Entry 3JA8 (electron microscopy, 3.80 A resolution); this record covers chains 6 and 7 of the 6 polymer chains in the assembly.

Chain 6:
Protein: Minichromosome Maintenance 6
Source organism: Saccharomyces cerevisiae S288c
Notes: EC 3.6.4.12
UniProt: P53091 (MCM6_YEAST); numbering as in UniProt (aligned over 1-1017)
Sequence (1017 residues; row label = number of the first residue in the row):
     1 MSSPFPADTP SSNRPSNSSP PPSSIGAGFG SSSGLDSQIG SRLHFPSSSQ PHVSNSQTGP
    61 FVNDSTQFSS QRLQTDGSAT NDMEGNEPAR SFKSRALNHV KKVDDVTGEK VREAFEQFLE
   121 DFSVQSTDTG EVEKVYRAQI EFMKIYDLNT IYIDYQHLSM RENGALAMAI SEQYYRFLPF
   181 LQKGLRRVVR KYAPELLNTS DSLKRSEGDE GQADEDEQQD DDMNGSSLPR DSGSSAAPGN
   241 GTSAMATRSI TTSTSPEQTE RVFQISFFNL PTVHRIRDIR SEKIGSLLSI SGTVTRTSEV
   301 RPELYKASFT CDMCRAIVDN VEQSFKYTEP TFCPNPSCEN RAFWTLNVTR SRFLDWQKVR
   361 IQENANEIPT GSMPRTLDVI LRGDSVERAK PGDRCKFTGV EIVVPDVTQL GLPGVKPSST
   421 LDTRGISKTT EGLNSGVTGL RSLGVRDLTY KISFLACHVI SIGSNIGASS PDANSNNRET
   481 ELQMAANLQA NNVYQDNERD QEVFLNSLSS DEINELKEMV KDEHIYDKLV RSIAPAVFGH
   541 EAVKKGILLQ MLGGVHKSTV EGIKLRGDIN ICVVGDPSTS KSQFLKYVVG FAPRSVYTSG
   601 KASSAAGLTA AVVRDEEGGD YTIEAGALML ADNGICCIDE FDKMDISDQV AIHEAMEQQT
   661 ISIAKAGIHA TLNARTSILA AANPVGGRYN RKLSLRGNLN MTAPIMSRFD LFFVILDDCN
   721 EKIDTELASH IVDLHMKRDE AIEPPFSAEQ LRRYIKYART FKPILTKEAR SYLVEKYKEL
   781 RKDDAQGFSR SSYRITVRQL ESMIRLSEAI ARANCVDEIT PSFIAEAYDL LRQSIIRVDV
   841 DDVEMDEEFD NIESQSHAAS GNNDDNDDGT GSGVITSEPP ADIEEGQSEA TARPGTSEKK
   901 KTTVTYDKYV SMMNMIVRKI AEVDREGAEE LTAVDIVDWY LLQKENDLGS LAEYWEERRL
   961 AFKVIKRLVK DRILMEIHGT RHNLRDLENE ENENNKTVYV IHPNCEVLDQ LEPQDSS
Unresolved in the structure: 1-102, 195-259, 430-440, 464-509, 841-1017
Ligand contacts: ADP (adenosine-5'-diphosphate): Ala536, Val537, Phe538, Pro577, Ser578, Thr579, Ser580, Lys581, Ser582, Gln583, Asn683, Leu727, Leu734
Curated features (UniProtKB/Swiss-Prot):
  - motif: Ser707 to Asp710 (Arginine finger)
  - binding site (ATP): Gly575 to Ser582
  - modified residue: Ser78 (Phosphoserine), Ser249 (Phosphoserine), Ser372 (Phosphoserine), Thr766 (Phosphothreonine)

Chain 7:
Protein: Minichromosome Maintenance 7
Source organism: Saccharomyces cerevisiae S288c
Notes: EC 3.6.4.12
UniProt: P38132 (MCM7_YEAST); residues 1-845 here = UniProt positions 1-845
Sequence (845 residues; each row starts with the number of its first residue):
     1 MSAALPSIQL PVDYNNLFNE ITDFLVTFKQ DTLSSDATRN ENEDENLDAE NIEQHLLEKG
    61 PKYMAMLQKV ANRELNSVII DLDDILQYQN EKFLQGTQAD DLVSAIQQNA NHFTELFCRA
   121 IDNNMPLPTK EIDYKDDVLD VILNQRRLRN ERMLSDRTNE IRSENLMDTT MDPPSSMNDA
   181 LREVVEDETE LFPPNLTRRY FLYFKPLSQN CARRYRKKAI SSKPLSVRQI KGDFLGQLIT
   241 VRGIITRVSD VKPAVEVIAY TCDQCGYEVF QEVNSRTFTP LSECTSEECS QNQTKGQLFM
   301 STRASKFSAF QECKIQELSQ QVPVGHIPRS LNIHVNGTLV RSLSPGDIVD VTGIFLPAPY
   361 TGFKALKAGL LTETYLEAQF VRQHKKKFAS FSLTSDVEER VMELITSGDV YNRLAKSIAP
   421 EIYGNLDVKK ALLLLLVGGV DKRVGDGMKI RGDINVCLMG DPGVAKSQLL KAICKISPRG
   481 VYTTGKGSSG VGLTAAVMKD PVTDEMILEG GALVLADNGI CCIDEFDKMD ESDRTAIHEV
   541 MEQQTISISK AGINTTLNAR TSILAAANPL YGRYNPRLSP LDNINLPAAL LSRFDILFLM
   601 LDIPSRDDDE KLAEHVTYVH MHNKQPDLDF TPVEPSKMRE YIAYAKTKRP VMSEAVNDYV
   661 VQAYIRLRQD SKREMDSKFS FGQATPRTLL GIIRLSQALA KLRLADMVDI DDVEEALRLV
   721 RVSKESLYQE TNKSKEDESP TTKIFTIIKK MLQETGKNTL SYENIVKTVR LRGFTMLQLS
   781 NCIQEYSYLN VWHLINEGNT LKFVDDGTMD TDQEDSLVST PKLAPQTTAS ANVSAQDSDI
   841 DLQDA
Unresolved in the structure: 32-58, 167-176, 217-219, 730-845
Ligand contacts:
  - ADP (adenosine-5'-diphosphate), molecule 1: Glu421, Ile422, Tyr423, Gly424, Pro462, Gly463, Val464, Ala465, Lys466, Ser467, Gln468, Leu612, Val616
  - ADP, molecule 2: Ile450, Arg593, Pro686, Arg687
Curated features (UniProtKB/Swiss-Prot):
  - motif: Ser592 to Asp595 (Arginine finger)
  - binding site (ATP): Tyr423, Gly463, Ala465, Lys466, Ser467, Asn568, Arg593, Arg687
  - modified residue: Thr811 (Phosphothreonine), Ser819 (Phosphoserine), Ser838 (Phosphoserine)

Interface between chain 6 and chain 7:
Residue-residue contacts (5):
  Thr420(6) with Gln297(7), hydrogen bond
  Arg424(6) with Thr294(7)
  Ser427(6) with Gln293(7), hydrogen bond
  Lys428(6) with Gln293(7)
  Leu443(6) with Ser282(7)
Also at the interface, not in a pair above, chain 7 (5 interface residues in all): Glu283

Summary:
Chain 6 and chain 7 each contribute 5 residues to their interface, with 2 hydrogen bonds. Polar pairs include
Thr420(6)-Gln297(7) and Ser427(6)-Gln293(7). Chain 6 binds ADP. Bound to chain 7: ADP. From UniProt: 8
ATP-binding residues on chain 6; 8 ATP-binding residues on chain 7.
Here chain 6 is Minichromosome Maintenance 6 and chain 7 is Minichromosome Maintenance 7, both from
Saccharomyces cerevisiae S288c. Entry 3JA8 (Cryo-EM structure of the MCM2-7 double hexamer) was determined by
electron microscopy.
